1P84 - chains A and B of the 9 polymer chains in the assembly; structure by X-ray diffraction, 2.50 A resolution.

# Chain A
Name: Ubiquinol-cytochrome C reductase complex core protein I
Organism: Saccharomyces cerevisiae
Notes: EC 1.10.2.2
UniProtKB: P07256 (UQCR1_YEAST); residues 27-457 here = UniProt positions 27-457
Sequence (431 residues; each row starts with the number of its first residue):
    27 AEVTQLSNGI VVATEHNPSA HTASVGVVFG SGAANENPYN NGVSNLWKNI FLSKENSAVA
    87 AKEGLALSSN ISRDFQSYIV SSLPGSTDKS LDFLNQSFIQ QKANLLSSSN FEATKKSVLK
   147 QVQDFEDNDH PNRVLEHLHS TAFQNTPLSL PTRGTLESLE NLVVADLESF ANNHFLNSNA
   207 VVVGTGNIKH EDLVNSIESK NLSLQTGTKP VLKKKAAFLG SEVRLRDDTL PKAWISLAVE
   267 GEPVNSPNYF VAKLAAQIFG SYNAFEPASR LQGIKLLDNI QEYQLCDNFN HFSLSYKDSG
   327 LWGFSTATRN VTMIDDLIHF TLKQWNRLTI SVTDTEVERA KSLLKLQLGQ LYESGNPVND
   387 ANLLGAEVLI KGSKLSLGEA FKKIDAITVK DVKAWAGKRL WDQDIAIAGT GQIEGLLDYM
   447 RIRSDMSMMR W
Sequence notes: conflict Asp-153 (Glu in P07256)

# Chain B
Name: Ubiquinol-cytochrome C reductase complex core protein 2
Organism: Saccharomyces cerevisiae
Notes: EC 1.10.2.2
UniProtKB: P07257 (UQCR2_YEAST); numbering as in UniProt (aligned over 17-368)
Sequence (352 residues; numbered 17 to 368; the number before each row is that of its first residue):
    17 LTVSARDAPT KISTLAVKVH GGSRYATKDG VAHLLNRFNF QNTNTRSALK LVRESELLGG
    77 TFKSTLDREY ITLKATFLKD DLPYYVNALA DVLYKTAFKP HELTESVLPA ARYDYAVAEQ
   137 CPVKSAEDQL YAITFRKGLG NPLLYDGVER VSLQDIKDFA DKVYTKENLE VSGENVVEAD
   197 LKRFVDESLL STLPAGKSLV SKSEPKFFLG EENRVRFIGD SVAAIGIPVN KASLAQYEVL
   257 ANYLTSALSE LSGLISSAKL DKFTDGGLFT LFVRDQDSAV VSSNIKKIVA DLKKGKDLSP
   317 AINYTKLKNA VQNESVSSPI ELNFDAVKDF KLGKFNYVAV GDVSNLPYLD EL
Swiss-Prot annotation at these positions:
  - modified residue (Phosphoserine): Ser-141, Ser-168

# Chain A / chain B interface
Pairs across the interface - 51 pairs, chain A then chain B:
  Ala-46(A) with Asn-329(B)
  His-47(A) with Ala-326(B); Asn-329(B); Val-332(B)
  Thr-48(A) with Leu-323(B)
  Lys-80(A) with Ala-263(B); Glu-266(B); Ser-268(B)
  Ser-83(A) with Ala-263(B)
  Ala-84(A) with Ala-263(B); Leu-264(B)
  Ala-87(A) with Leu-264(B), hydrophobic; Tyr-320(B)
  Lys-88(A) with Leu-264(B); Pro-316(B)
  Gly-90(A) with Asn-319(B); Tyr-320(B); Leu-323(B)
  Leu-91(A) with Tyr-320(B)
  Ala-92(A) with Leu-323(B), hydrophobic
  Ser-108(A) with Leu-323(B)
  Leu-109(A) with Leu-323(B), hydrophobic
  Phe-291(A) with Tyr-129(B), hydrophobic
  Glu-292(A) with Arg-53(B), salt bridge
  Pro-293(A) with Ala-126(B), hydrophobic
  Arg-296(A) with Glu-121(B)
  Leu-297(A) with Ala-64(B), hydrophobic; Leu-65(B); Arg-69(B), hydrogen bond (backbone-side chain)
  Gln-298(A) with Arg-69(B); Glu-72(B)
  Gly-299(A) with Arg-69(B); Glu-72(B), hydrogen bond (backbone-side chain)
  Arg-365(A) with Glu-72(B), salt bridge
  Ser-368(A) with Glu-72(B); Leu-73(B), hydrogen bond (side chain-backbone); Leu-74(B); Gly-75(B)
  Leu-372(A) with Gly-75(B); Gly-76(B); Thr-77(B); Thr-92(B); Phe-93(B), hydrophobic
  Gly-375(A) with Ile-28(B)
  Gln-376(A) with Thr-92(B)
  Glu-379(A) with Thr-26(B), hydrogen bond; Lys-27(B), hydrogen bond (side chain-backbone); Ile-28(B), hydrogen bond (side chain-backbone)
  Gly-381(A) with Asn-329(B), hydrogen bond (backbone-side chain)
  Gly-404(A) with Lys-27(B)
  Phe-407(A) with Lys-27(B)
Also at the interface, not in a pair above, chain A (35 interface residues in all): Glu-89, Ser-107, Asn-289, Ala-294, Leu-369, Lys-371
Also at the interface, not in a pair above, chain B (36 interface residues in all): Gln-57, Val-68, Lys-79, Leu-94, Ser-122, Gly-269, Val-327

# Summary
Chain A and chain B form an interface of 35 and 36 residues respectively, with 7 hydrogen bonds and 2 salt
bridges. Polar pairs include Glu-292(A)/Arg-53(B), Arg-365(A)/Glu-72(B) and Leu-297(A)/Arg-69(B).
Chain A is Ubiquinol-cytochrome C reductase complex core protein I and chain B is Ubiquinol-cytochrome C
reductase complex core protein 2, both from Saccharomyces cerevisiae; the structure, HDBT inhibited Yeast
Cytochrome bc1 Complex, was determined by X-ray diffraction.
